PDB entry 8JIT | electron microscopy, 2.91 A resolution | chains A and N of the 6 polymer chains in the assembly

Chain A:
Protein: Guanine nucleotide-binding protein G(s) subunit alpha isoforms short
From: Homo sapiens
UniProtKB: P63092 (GNAS2_HUMAN); the construct has insertions or renumbered stretches relative to UniProt, so the offset changes along the chain: -5 to 52 = UniProt 1-58; 191-378 = UniProt 207-394
Amino-acid sequence (394 residues; numbered -5 to 378 plus 148 insertion-coded residues; 138 numbers in that range are skipped by the numbering (no residue carries them; nothing is unmodelled there); the number before each row is that of its first residue; a row labelled like 52A-52Z holds insertion residues (52A, then the next letters in order); numbers below 1 keep their minus sign (Met-5 is residue -5)):
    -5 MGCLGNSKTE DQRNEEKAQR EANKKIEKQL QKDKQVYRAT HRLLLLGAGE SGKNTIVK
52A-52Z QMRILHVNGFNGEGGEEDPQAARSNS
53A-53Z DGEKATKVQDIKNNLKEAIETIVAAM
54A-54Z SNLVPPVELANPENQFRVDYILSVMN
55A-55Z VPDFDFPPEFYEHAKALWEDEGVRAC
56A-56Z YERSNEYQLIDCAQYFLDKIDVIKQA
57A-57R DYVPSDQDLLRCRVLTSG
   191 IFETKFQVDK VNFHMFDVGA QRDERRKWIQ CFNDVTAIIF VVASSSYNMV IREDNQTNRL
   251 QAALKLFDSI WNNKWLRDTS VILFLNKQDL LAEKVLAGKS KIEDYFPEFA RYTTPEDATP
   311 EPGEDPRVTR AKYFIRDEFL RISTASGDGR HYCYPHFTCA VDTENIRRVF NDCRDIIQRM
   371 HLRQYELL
Disordered / not traced: -5 to 2, 52A-52Z, 53A-53Z, 54A-54Z, 55A-55Z, 56A-56Z, 57A-57R, 236-244
Construct notes: conflict Asn48 (Ser54 in P63092), Ala210 (Gly226 in P63092), Ala252 (Glu268 in P63092), Lys255 (Asn271 in P63092), Asp258 (Lys274 in P63092), Lys264 (Arg280 in P63092), Asp268 (Thr284 in P63092), Thr269 (Ile285 in P63092)

Chain N:
Protein: Nanobody 35
From: Escherichia coli
Notes: antibody fragment or engineered binder
Amino-acid sequence (140 residues; each row starts with the number of its first residue; numbers below 1 keep their minus sign (Met-1 is residue -1)):
    -1 MAQVQLQESG GGLVQPGGSL RLSCAASGFT FSNYKMNWVR QAPGKGLEWV SDISQSGASI
    59 SYTGSVKGRF TISRDNAKNT LYLQMNSLKP EDTAVYYCAR CPAPFTRDCF DVTSTTYAYR
   119 GQGTQVTVSS HHHHHHEPEA
Disordered / not traced: -1 to 0, 129-138
Disulfide bonds: Cys22-Cys96, Cys99-Cys107

Chain A / chain N interface:
Contacting residue pairs (28):
  Arg212(A) with Thr114(N)
  Asp213(A) with Thr111(N); Ser112(N); Thr114(N), hydrogen bond
  Glu214(A) with Thr111(N); Thr114(N); Tyr115(N)
  Arg216(A) with Pro100(N); Phe108(N); Tyr115(N)
  Asn245(A) with Lys43(N)
  Gln246(A) with Lys43(N); Gly44(N)
  Thr247(A) with Glu46(N), hydrogen bond
  Gln251(A) with Thr61(N); Gly62(N)
  Lys255(A) with Trp47(N); Asp50(N), salt bridge; Ser59(N), hydrogen bond
  Leu256(A) with Phe108(N), hydrophobic
  Ser259(A) with Asp106(N); Cys107(N), hydrogen bond (side chain-backbone); Phe108(N)
  Asn262(A) with Arg105(N), hydrogen bond; Asp106(N)
  Tyr295(A) with Gly62(N)
  Pro297(A) with Gly62(N)
  Ser336(A) with Arg105(N), hydrogen bond
Also at the interface, not in a pair above, chain A (19 interface residues in all): Arg215, Asp258, Asn263, Arg267
Also at the interface, not in a pair above, chain N (21 interface residues in all): Leu45, Tyr60, Ser63, Tyr117

In short:
Chain A and chain N form an interface of 19 and 21 residues respectively, with 6 hydrogen bonds and 1 salt
bridge. Among the polar pairs are Lys255(A)-Asp50(N), Asp213(A)-Thr114(N) and Thr247(A)-Glu46(N).
Chain A is Guanine nucleotide-binding protein G(s) subunit alpha isoforms short (Homo sapiens) and chain N is
Nanobody 35 (Escherichia coli); the structure, Cryo-EM structure of the GLP-1R/GCGR dual agonist
MEDI0382-bound human GCGR-Gs complex, was determined by electron microscopy (same publication as 8JIS, 8JIQ,
8JIU, 8JIP and 8JIR).
